3M8S - chains A and B of the 3 polymer chains in the assembly; structure by X-ray diffraction, 2.20 A resolution.

[Chain A]
Molecule: DNA polymerase I, thermostable
From: Thermus aquaticus
Notes: EC 2.7.7.7; fragment: klenow fragment
Reference sequence: P19821 (DPO1_THEAQ); residues 293-832 here = UniProt positions 293-832
Sequence (540 residues; row label = number of the first residue in the row):
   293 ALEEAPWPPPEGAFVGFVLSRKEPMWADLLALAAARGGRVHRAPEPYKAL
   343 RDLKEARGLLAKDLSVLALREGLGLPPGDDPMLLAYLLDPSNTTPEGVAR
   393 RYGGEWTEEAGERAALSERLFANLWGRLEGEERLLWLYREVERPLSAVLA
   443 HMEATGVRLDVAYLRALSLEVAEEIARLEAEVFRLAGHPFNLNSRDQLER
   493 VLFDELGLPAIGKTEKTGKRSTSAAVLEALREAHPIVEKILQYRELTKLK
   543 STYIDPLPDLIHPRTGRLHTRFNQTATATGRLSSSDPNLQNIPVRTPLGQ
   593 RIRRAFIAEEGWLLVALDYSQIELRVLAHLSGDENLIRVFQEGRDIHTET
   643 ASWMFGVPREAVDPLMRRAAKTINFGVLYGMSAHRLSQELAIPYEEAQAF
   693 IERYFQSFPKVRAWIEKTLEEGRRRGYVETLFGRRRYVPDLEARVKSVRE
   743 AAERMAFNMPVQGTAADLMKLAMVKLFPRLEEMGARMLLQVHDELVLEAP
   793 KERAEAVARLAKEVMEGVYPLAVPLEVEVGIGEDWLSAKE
Unresolved in the structure: 293
Ion coordination: Mg2+ site 1: Asp610, Asp785 (together with HXB); Mg2+ site 2: Asp610, Tyr611, Asp785 (together with HXB)
Ligand contacts: HXB: Arg573, Asp610, Tyr611, Ser612, Gln613, Ile614, Glu615, His639, Arg659, Lys663, Thr664, Phe667, Tyr671, Asp785
What the authors report for this chain:
  - binding site for the ligand HXB: Ile614, Glu615
  - mutagenesis - I614A: increased catalytic activity on dTHTP
  - specificity-determining residues: Ile614

[Chain B]
Molecule: 12-nt DNA strand
Sequence (12 nucleotides; each row starts with the number of its first residue):
   101 GACCACGGCGCC
Modified residues: DOC (2',3'-dideoxycytidine-5'-monophosphate) at position 112

[Interface between chain A and chain B]
Pairs across the interface - 37 pairs, chain A then chain B:
  Arg487(A) with DG107(B), hydrogen bond to the phosphate; DG108(B), salt bridge to the phosphate
  Thr506(A) with DG107(B), hydrogen bond to the phosphate; DG108(B), phosphate contact
  Glu507(A) with DG107(B), phosphate contact
  Lys508(A) with DC106(B), phosphate contact; DG107(B), hydrogen bond to the phosphate
  Thr509(A) with DC106(B), phosphate contact; DG107(B), hydrogen bond to the phosphate
  Ser513(A) with DG108(B), hydrogen bond to the phosphate
  Thr514(A) with DG108(B), hydrogen bond to the phosphate
  Ser515(A) with DG108(B), phosphate contact; DC109(B), phosphate contact
  Ala516(A) with DC109(B), hydrogen bond to the phosphate
  Arg536(A) with DG108(B), hydrogen bond to the phosphate; DC109(B), salt bridge to the phosphate
  Lys540(A) with DG108(B), base contact; DC109(B), hydrogen bond to the base; DG110(B), sugar contact
  Tyr545(A) with DG110(B), sugar contact
  Arg573(A) with DOC_112(B), hydrogen bond to the base
  Gln582(A) with DC111(B), sugar contact
  Asn583(A) with DG110(B), hydrogen bond to the base; DC111(B), sugar contact
  Ile584(A) with DC111(B), sugar contact
  Pro585(A) with DG110(B), phosphate contact; DC111(B), phosphate contact
  Val586(A) with DC111(B), hydrogen bond to the phosphate; DOC_112(B), phosphate contact
  Arg587(A) with DG110(B), salt bridge to the phosphate; DC111(B), salt bridge to the phosphate
  Arg595(A) with DC111(B), phosphate contact
  Arg660(A) with DC111(B), phosphate contact; DOC_112(B), salt bridge to the phosphate
  Val783(A) with DOC_112(B), sugar contact
  His784(A) with DOC_112(B), sugar contact
  Asp785(A) with DOC_112(B), sugar contact
Other interface residues (no listed pair), chain A (28 interface residues in all): Gly510, Glu537, Leu541, Asn580

[Overview]
28 residues of chain A and 7 residues of chain B are in contact; the contacts include 12 hydrogen bonds and 5
salt bridges. Polar pairs include Lys540(A)-DC109(B), Arg573(A)-DOC_112(B) and Asn583(A)-DG110(B). The paper
reports a binding site for the ligand HXB at Ile614(A) and Glu615(A); I614A of chain A increases catalytic
activity on dTHTP.
Chain A is DNA polymerase I, thermostable (Thermus aquaticus) and chain B is a 12-nt DNA strand; the
structure, Crystal structure of the large fragment of DNA polymerase I from Thermus aquaticus in a closed ...,
was determined by X-ray diffraction (same publication as 3M8R).
